PDB entry 3SUR | X-ray diffraction, 1.90 A resolution | chain A

== Chain A ==
Protein: Beta-hexosaminidase
Notes: EC 3.2.1.52
UniProtKB: D0VX21 (D0VX21_PAESP); residues -2 to 502 here correspond to UniProt positions 1-505 (UniProt number = residue number + 3)
Sequence (525 residues; numbered -22 to 502; the number before each row is that of its first residue; numbers below 1 keep their minus sign (Met-22 is residue -22)):
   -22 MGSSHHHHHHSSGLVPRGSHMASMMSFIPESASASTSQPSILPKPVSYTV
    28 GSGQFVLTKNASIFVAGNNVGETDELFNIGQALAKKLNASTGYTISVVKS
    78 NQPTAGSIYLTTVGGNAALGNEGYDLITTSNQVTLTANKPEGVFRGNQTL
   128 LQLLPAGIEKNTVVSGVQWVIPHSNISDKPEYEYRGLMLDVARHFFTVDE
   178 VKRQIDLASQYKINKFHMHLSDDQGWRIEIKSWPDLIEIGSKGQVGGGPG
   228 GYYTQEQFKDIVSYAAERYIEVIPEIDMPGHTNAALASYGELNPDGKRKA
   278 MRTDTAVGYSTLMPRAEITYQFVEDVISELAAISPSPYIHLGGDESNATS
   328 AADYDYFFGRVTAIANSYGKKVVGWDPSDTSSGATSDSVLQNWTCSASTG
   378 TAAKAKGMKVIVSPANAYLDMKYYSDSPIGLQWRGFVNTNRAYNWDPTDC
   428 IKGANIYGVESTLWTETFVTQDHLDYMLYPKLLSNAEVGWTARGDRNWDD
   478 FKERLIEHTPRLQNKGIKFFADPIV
Unresolved in the structure: -22 to -17, -1 to 13
Disulfides: Cys372-Cys427
Construct notes: expression tag (-22 to -3)
Ligand contacts: NGT (3ar,5r,6s,7r,7ar-5-hydroxymethyl-2-methyl-5,6,7,7a-tetrahydro-3ah-pyrano[3,2-d]thiazole-6,7-diol): Arg170, Asp199, His258, Val284, Asp321, Glu322, Trp352, Trp370, Tyr395, Asp397, Met398, Leu408, Trp410, Trp441, Glu443

== Overview ==
Bound to chain A: compound NGT.
Chain A is Beta-hexosaminidase; the structure, Crystal structure of beta-hexosaminidase from Paenibacillus sp.
TS12 in complex with NAG-thiazoline, was determined by X-ray diffraction (same publication as 3SUS, 3SUT,
3SUU, 3SUV and 3SUW).
